Entry 4S25 (X-ray diffraction, 1.45 A resolution); this record covers chain A.

# Chain A
Protein: Phosphomethylpyrimidine synthase, chloroplastic
Organism: Arabidopsis thaliana
Notes: EC 4.1.99.17
UniProt: O82392 (THIC_ARATH); residue numbers follow UniProt; this construct covers 72-644
Amino-acid sequence (576 residues; numbered 69 to 644; the number before each row is that of its first residue):
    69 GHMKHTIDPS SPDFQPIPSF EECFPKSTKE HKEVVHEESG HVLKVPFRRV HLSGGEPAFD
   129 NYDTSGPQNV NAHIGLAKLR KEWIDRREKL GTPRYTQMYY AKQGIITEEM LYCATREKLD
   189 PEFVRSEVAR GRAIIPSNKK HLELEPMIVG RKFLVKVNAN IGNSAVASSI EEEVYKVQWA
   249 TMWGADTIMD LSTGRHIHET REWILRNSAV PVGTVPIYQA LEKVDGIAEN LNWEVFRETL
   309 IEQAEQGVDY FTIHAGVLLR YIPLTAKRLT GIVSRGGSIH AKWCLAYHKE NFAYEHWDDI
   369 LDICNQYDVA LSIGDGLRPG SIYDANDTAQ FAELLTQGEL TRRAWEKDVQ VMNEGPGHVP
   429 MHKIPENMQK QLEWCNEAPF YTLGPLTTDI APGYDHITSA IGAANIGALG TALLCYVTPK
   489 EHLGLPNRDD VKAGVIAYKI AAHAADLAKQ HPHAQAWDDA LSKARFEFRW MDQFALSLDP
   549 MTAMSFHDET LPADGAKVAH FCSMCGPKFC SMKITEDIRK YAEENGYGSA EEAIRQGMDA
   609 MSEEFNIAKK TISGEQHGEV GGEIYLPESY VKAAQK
Disordered / not traced: 69-78, 592-644
Differences from the reference sequence: expression tag (69-71)
Bound ions: Zn2+: His426, His490 (together with S-adenosylhomocysteine); 4Fe-4S cluster Fe: Cys570, Cys573, Cys578
Ligand contacts:
  - 1,4-butanediol (BU1), molecule 1: Lys100, Val113, Pro114, Phe115, Asp128, Thr183, Arg184
  - 1,4-butanediol (BU1), molecule 2: Arg305, Ile309, Ile371, Gln374
  - IRN (1-(5-O-phosphono-beta-D-ribofuranosyl)-1H-imidazole): Asn228, Met257, Leu259, Val283, Tyr286, Thr320, His322, Ser342, Arg343, Gly344, Asp383, Arg386, Glu422, Gly423, Tyr449, Thr450, Leu451, Cys483
  - S-adenosylhomocysteine (SAH): Asn228, Ile229, Gly230, Asn231, Leu259, Val341, Arg343, Arg386, Gly388, His426, Leu451, Glu489, His490, Leu493, Pro494, Met572, Cys573
  - 4Fe-4S cluster (SF4): Phe536, Trp538, Phe569, Cys570, Met572, Cys573, Gly574, Cys578, Ser579, Met580
UniProt features mapped onto this chain:
  - binding site (substrate): Asn228, Met257, Tyr286, His322, Ser342 to Gly344, Asp383 to Arg386, Glu422, Tyr449
  - binding site (Zn(2+)): His426, His490
  - binding site ([4Fe-4S] cluster): Cys570, Cys573, Cys578
Reported in the primary citation:
  - binding site for S-adenosylhomocysteine: Gly230, Leu259, Arg343, Arg386, Glu489, Met572
  - binding site for IRN: Asn228, Tyr286, His322, Ser342, Arg343, Gly344, Asp383, Arg386, Glu422
  - 4Fe-4S cluster coordination: Cys573
  - Zn2+ coordination: His426, His490
  - contacts within the chain: Ser236-Glu241 (hydrogen bond)

# Overview
Ligands of chain A: 4Fe-4S cluster, compound IRN, S-adenosylhomocysteine and 1,4-butanediol. From UniProt: 13
substrate-binding residues, Zn2+-binding residues His426 and His490 and 3 [4Fe-4S] cluster-binding residues.
From the paper: a binding site for IRN at Asn228, Tyr286 and His322 among others; a binding site for
S-adenosylhomocysteine at Gly230, Leu259 and Arg343 among others.
Chain A is Phosphomethylpyrimidine synthase, chloroplastic (Arabidopsis thaliana); the structure, Crystal
structure of Arabidopsis thaliana ThiC with bound imidazole ribonucleotide, S-adenosylhomocysteine, Fe4S4
cluster and Zn (trigonal ..., was determined by X-ray diffraction, deposited together with 4S26, 4S27, 4S28,
4S29 and 4S2A.
